7NT5 - chains K and L of the 14 polymer chains in the assembly; structure by electron microscopy, 3.50 A resolution.

[Chain K (and L)]
Name: Nucleoprotein
From: Nipah virus
Notes: chain L of this document is another copy of the same molecule, construct and numbering; everything in this record applies to it too
UniProtKB: Q9IK92 (NCAP_NIPAV); numbering as in UniProt (aligned over 1-532)
Amino-acid sequence (554 residues; each row starts with the number of its first residue; numbers below 1 keep their minus sign (Met-21 is residue -21)):
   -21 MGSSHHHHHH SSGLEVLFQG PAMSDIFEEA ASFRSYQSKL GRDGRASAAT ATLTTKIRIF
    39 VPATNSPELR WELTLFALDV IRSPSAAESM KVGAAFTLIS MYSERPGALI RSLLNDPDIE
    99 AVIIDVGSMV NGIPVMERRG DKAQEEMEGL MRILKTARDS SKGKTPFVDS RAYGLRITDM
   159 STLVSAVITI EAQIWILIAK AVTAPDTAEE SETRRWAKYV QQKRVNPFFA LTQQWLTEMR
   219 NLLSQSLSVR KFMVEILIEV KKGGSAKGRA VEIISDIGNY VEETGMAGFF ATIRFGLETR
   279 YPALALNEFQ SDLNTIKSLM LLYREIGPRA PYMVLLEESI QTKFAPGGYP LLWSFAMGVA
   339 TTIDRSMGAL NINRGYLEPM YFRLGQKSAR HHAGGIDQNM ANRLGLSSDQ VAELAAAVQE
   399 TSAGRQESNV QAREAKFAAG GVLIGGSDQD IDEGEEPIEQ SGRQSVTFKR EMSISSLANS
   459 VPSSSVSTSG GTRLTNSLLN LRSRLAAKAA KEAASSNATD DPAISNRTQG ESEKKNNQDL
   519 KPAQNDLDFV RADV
Unresolved in the structure: -21 to 3, 399-532 (chain L: -21 to 3, 379-380, 399-532)
Construct notes: initiating methionine (-21); expression tag (-20 to 0)
Swiss-Prot annotation at these positions:
  - binding site (RNA): Lys178, Arg193, Tyr258, Arg352
From the paper describing this entry:
  - self-association interface (contacts with another copy of this molecule); pairs are residue here / residue on that copy: Phe268-Phe11 (hydrophobic contact)
  - binding site for the 78-nt RNA strand: Lys178 to Gln200, Tyr258, Gln319, Ser344 to Tyr354

[Interface between chain K and chain L]
Pairs across the interface (105):
  Asn43(K) - Leu31(L)
  Tyr80(K) - Ala29(L)
  Tyr80(K) - Thr30(L)
  Tyr80(K) - Leu31(L)  hydrogen bond (backbone-backbone)
  Ser81(K) - Ala27(L)  hydrogen bond (side chain-backbone)
  Ser81(K) - Ala29(L)
  Glu82(K) - Ala29(L)  hydrogen bond (backbone-backbone)
  Ala86(K) - Ala27(L)
  Leu87(K) - Ala27(L)
  Met158(K) - Leu31(L)  hydrophobic
  Met158(K) - Thr32(L)
  Met158(K) - Lys34(L)
  Ser159(K) - Thr33(L)
  Leu161(K) - Leu31(L)  hydrophobic
  Val162(K) - Leu31(L)  hydrophobic
  Lys196(K) - Thr320(L)
  Gln200(K) - Glu315(L)
  Lys201(K) - Ser222(L)
  Arg202(K) - Glu315(L)
  Glu237(K) - Arg23(L)
  Glu237(K) - Ala24(L)
  Glu237(K) - Ser25(L)  hydrogen bond (side chain-backbone)
  Lys239(K) - Leu18(L)
  Lys239(K) - Arg20(L)
  Lys240(K) - Gly19(L)
  Lys240(K) - Asp21(L)  salt bridge
  Lys240(K) - Arg23(L)
  Lys240(K) - Ala24(L)
  Gly241(K) - Arg20(L)
  Gly241(K) - Asp21(L)  hydrogen bond (backbone-backbone)
  Gly241(K) - Gly22(L)
  Ser243(K) - Gly22(L)
  Ser243(K) - Arg23(L)
  Lys245(K) - Pro95(L)
  Lys245(K) - Lys229(L)  hydrogen bond (backbone-side chain)
  Lys245(K) - Glu316(L)  salt bridge
  Gly246(K) - Thr30(L)
  Gly246(K) - Pro95(L)
  Gly246(K) - Asp96(L)
  Arg247(K) - Asp96(L)  hydrogen bond (backbone-side chain)
  Arg247(K) - Leu225(L)
  Ala248(K) - Thr30(L)
  Val249(K) - Thr28(L)
  Glu250(K) - Leu225(L)
  Glu250(K) - Lys229(L)  salt bridge
  Glu250(K) - Glu315(L)
  Ser253(K) - Ser317(L)
  Asp254(K) - Ser317(L)
  Asp254(K) - Thr320(L)
  Asn257(K) - Ser317(L)
  Asn257(K) - Thr320(L)  hydrogen bond
  Tyr258(K) - Thr320(L)
  Phe267(K) - Phe11(L)  hydrophobic
  Phe268(K) - Phe11(L)  hydrophobic
  Phe268(K) - Arg12(L)  hydrogen bond (backbone-side chain)
  Ile271(K) - Phe11(L)  hydrophobic
  Ile271(K) - Arg12(L)
  Arg272(K) - Arg12(L)
  Arg272(K) - Thr293(L)
  Leu275(K) - Ala8(L)  hydrophobic
  Glu276(K) - Ala8(L)
  Glu276(K) - Arg12(L)  salt bridge
  Glu276(K) - Gln288(L)
  Glu276(K) - Asn292(L)  hydrogen bond
  Thr277(K) - Asn285(L)  hydrogen bond (side chain-backbone)
  Thr277(K) - Glu286(L)
  Arg278(K) - Phe5(L)
  Tyr279(K) - Asn285(L)
  Tyr279(K) - Glu286(L)  hydrogen bond
  Lys295(K) - Ile4(L)  hydrogen bond (side chain-backbone)
  Lys295(K) - Phe5(L)
  Lys295(K) - Glu7(L)  salt bridge
  Met298(K) - Glu7(L)
  Met298(K) - Ala8(L)
  Met298(K) - Phe11(L)  hydrophobic
  Tyr301(K) - Phe11(L)  hydrophobic
  Tyr301(K) - Leu18(L)  hydrophobic
  Arg302(K) - Ser10(L)
  Arg302(K) - Tyr14(L)
  Gly305(K) - Tyr14(L)
  Gly305(K) - Leu18(L)
  Pro309(K) - Leu18(L)  hydrophobic
  Ile341(K) - Glu286(L)
  Ile341(K) - Leu329(L)  hydrophobic
  Ile341(K) - Tyr359(L)
  Arg343(K) - Leu355(L)
  Arg343(K) - Glu356(L)  salt bridge
  Gly373(K) - Asn285(L)
  Gly373(K) - Glu286(L)
  Ile374(K) - Leu284(L)  hydrophobic
  Gln376(K) - Asn285(L)
  Asn377(K) - Ala283(L)
  Asn377(K) - Asn285(L)
  Met378(K) - Ala283(L)  hydrogen bond (backbone-backbone)
  Ala379(K) - Ala283(L)
  Leu382(K) - Arg278(L)
  Leu382(K) - Tyr279(L)
  Leu382(K) - Pro280(L)
  Gly383(K) - Met378(L)
  Gln388(K) - Pro280(L)
  Leu392(K) - Leu362(L)  hydrophobic
  Ala395(K) - Met358(L)
  Ala395(K) - Arg361(L)  hydrogen bond (backbone-side chain)
  Ala395(K) - Leu362(L)  hydrophobic
  Val396(K) - Met358(L)  hydrophobic
Interface residues without a listed pair, chain K (68 interface residues in all): Arg48, Arg83, Ser90, Val238, Ala244, Glu260, Leu282, Pro306, Ser366, Gly372
Interface residues without a listed pair, chain L (60 interface residues in all): Gln15, Lys17, Asn93, Gln223, Leu282, Ser289, Lys321, Pro357, Lys365

[Overview]
68 residues of chain K face 60 of chain L across their interface, with 15 hydrogen bonds and 6 salt bridges.
Among the polar pairs are Lys240(K)-Asp21(L), Lys245(K)-Glu316(L) and Glu250(K)-Lys229(L). From the paper: a
binding site for the 78-nt RNA strand at Lys178(K), Tyr258(K) and Gln319(K) among others; a self-association
interface involving Phe268(K).
Chain K and chain L are both Nucleoprotein (Nipah virus); the structure, CryoEM structure of the Nipah virus
nucleocapsid single helical turn assembly, was determined by electron microscopy together with 7NT6 from the
same study.
